Entry 8RKB (electron microscopy, 3.12 A resolution); this record covers chains A and B.

Chain A:
Protein: Portal protein
Source organism: Pseudomonas phage JBD30
UniProt: L7P7R0 (L7P7R0_9CAUD); residue numbers follow UniProt; this construct covers 1-526
Amino-acid sequence (526 residues; numbered 1 to 526; the number before each row is that of its first residue):
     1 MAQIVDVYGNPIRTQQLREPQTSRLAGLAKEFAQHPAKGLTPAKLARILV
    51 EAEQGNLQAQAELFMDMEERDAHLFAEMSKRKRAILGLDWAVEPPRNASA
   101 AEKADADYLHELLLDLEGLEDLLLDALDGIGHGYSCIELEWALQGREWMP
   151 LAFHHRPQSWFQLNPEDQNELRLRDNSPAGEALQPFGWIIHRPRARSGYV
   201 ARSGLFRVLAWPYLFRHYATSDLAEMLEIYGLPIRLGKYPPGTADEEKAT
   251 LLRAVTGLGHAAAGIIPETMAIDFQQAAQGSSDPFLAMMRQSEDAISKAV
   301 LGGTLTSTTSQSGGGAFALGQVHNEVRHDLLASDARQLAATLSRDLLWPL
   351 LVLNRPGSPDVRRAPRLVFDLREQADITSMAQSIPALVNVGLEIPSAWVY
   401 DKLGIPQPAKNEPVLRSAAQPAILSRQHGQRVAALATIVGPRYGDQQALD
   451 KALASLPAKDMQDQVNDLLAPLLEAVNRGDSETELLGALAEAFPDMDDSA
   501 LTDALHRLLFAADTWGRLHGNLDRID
Disordered / not traced: 1-4, 410-526
From the paper describing this entry:
  - conformationally variable residues (loop rearrangement): L301 to E325

Chain B:
Protein: DUF1320 domain-containing protein
Source organism: Pseudomonas phage JBD30
UniProt: L7P846 (L7P846_9CAUD); numbering as in UniProt (aligned over 1-138)
Amino-acid sequence (138 residues; each row starts with the number of its first residue):
     1 MSYCTLADLIEQYSEQKIREVSDRVNKPATTIDTVIVDRAIADADSEIDL
    51 HLHGRYQLPLASVPTALKRIACGLAYANLHIVLKEENPVYKTAEHLRKLL
   101 SGIANGKLSLALDADGKPAPVANTVQISEGRNDWGADW
Disordered / not traced: 1

Interface between chain A and chain B:
Contacting residue pairs (27; chain A residue first):
  P240(A) - G106(B)
  P241(A) - G106(B)
  P241(A) - K107(B)
  P241(A) - L108(B)
  G242(A) - R55(B)  hydrogen bond (backbone-side chain)
  G242(A) - L108(B)
  G242(A) - S109(B)
  E246(A) - K117(B)
  E247(A) - R55(B)  salt bridge
  T250(A) - V125(B)
  H260(A) - G130(B)
  H260(A) - R131(B)  hydrogen bond (backbone-side chain)
  H260(A) - N132(B)
  A261(A) - S128(B)
  A261(A) - E129(B)
  A261(A) - G130(B)
  A261(A) - R131(B)
  A262(A) - S128(B)
  A262(A) - R131(B)
  A263(A) - I127(B)
  A263(A) - S128(B)  hydrogen bond (backbone-backbone)
  G264(A) - Q126(B)
  I265(A) - N123(B)
  I265(A) - T124(B)
  I265(A) - Q126(B)  hydrogen bond (backbone-backbone)
  P267(A) - T124(B)
  T269(A) - N105(B)
Interface residues without a listed pair, chain A (17 interface residues in all): A254, I266, M270

Overview:
Chain A and chain B each contribute 17 residues to their interface, with 4 hydrogen bonds and 1 salt bridge.
Polar pairs include E247(A)-R55(B), G242(A)-R55(B) and H260(A)-R131(B). The paper reports conformational
variability at L301(A).
Chain A is Portal protein and chain B is DUF1320 domain-containing protein, both from Pseudomonas phage JBD30;
the structure, Connector complex of bacteriophage JBD30 computed in C12 symmetry, was determined by electron
microscopy together with 8RK3, 8RK5, 8RK6, 8RK7 and 8RKA from the same study.
